Entry 6L49 (electron microscopy, 18.90 A resolution (very low resolution: no residue pairs are listed; an interface is given only as per-side residue counts)); this record covers chains I and W of the 26 polymer chains in the assembly.

[Chain I]
Molecule: 485-nt DNA strand
Sequence (485 nucleotides; each row starts with the number of its first residue; numbers below 1 keep their minus sign (DA-242 is residue -242)):
  -242 ATCAGAATCC CGGTGCCGAG GCCGCTCAAT TGGTCGTAGA CAGCTCTAGC ACCGCTTAAA
  -182 CGCACGTACG CGCTGTCCCC CGCGTTTTAA CCGCCAAGGG GATTACTCCC TAGTCTCCAG
  -122 GCACGTGTCA GATATATACA TCGATTGGAT AGGCCCGGAC GGCCTGGATA ATCAGAATCC
   -62 CGGTGCCGAG GCCGCTCAAT TGGTCGTAGA CAGCTCTAGC ACCGCTTAAA CGCACGTACG
    -2 CGCTGTCCCC CGCGTTTTAA CCGCCAAGGG GATTACTCCC TAGTCTCCAG GCACGTGTCA
    58 GATATATACA TCGATTGGAT AGGCCCCAAC GGCCTGGATA ATCAGAATCC CGGTGCCGAG
   118 GCCGCTCAAT TGGTCGTAGA CAGCTCTAGC ACCGCTTAAA CGCACGTACG CGCTGTCCCC
   178 CGCGTTTTAA CCGCCAAGGG GATTACTCCC TAGTCTCCAG GCACGTGTCA GATATATACA
   238 TCGAT

[Chain W]
Protein: Histone H3.1
Organism: Homo sapiens
UniProtKB: P68431 (H31_HUMAN); residues 0-135 here correspond to UniProt positions 1-136 (UniProt number = residue number + 1)
Sequence (139 residues; numbered -3 to 135; the number before each row is that of its first residue; numbers below 1 keep their minus sign (Gly-3 is residue -3)):
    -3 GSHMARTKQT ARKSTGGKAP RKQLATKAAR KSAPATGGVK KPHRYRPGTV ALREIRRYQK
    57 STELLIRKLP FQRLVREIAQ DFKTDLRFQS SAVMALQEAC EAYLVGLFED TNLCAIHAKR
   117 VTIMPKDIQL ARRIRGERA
Not modelled in the structure: -3 to 38
Differences from the reference sequence: expression tag (-3 to -1)
Swiss-Prot annotation at these positions:
  - modified residue: Arg2 (Asymmetric dimethylarginine), Thr3 (Phosphothreonine), Lys4 (Allysine), Gln5 (5-glutamyl dopamine), Thr6 (Phosphothreonine), Arg8 (Citrulline), Lys9 (N6,N6,N6-trimethyllysine), Ser10 (ADP-ribosylserine), Thr11 (Phosphothreonine), Lys14 (N6-(2-hydroxyisobutyryl)lysine), Arg17 (Asymmetric dimethylarginine), Lys18 (N6-(2-hydroxyisobutyryl)lysine), Lys23 (N6-(2-hydroxyisobutyryl)lysine), Arg26 (Citrulline), Lys27 (N6,N6,N6-trimethyllysine), Ser28 (ADP-ribosylserine), Lys36 (N6,N6,N6-trimethyllysine), Lys37 (N6-methyllysine), Tyr41 (Phosphotyrosine), Lys56 (N6,N6,N6-trimethyllysine) and 8 more in UniProt
  - lipidation: Lys18 (N6-decanoyllysine)

[Chain I / chain W interface]
At this resolution (19 A) residue pairs are not listed: 13 residues of chain I and 18 of chain W lie at the interface.

[Summary]
The interface between chain I and chain W involves 13 residues on one side and 18 on the other.
Chain I is a 485-nt DNA strand and chain W is Histone H3.1 (Homo sapiens); the structure, H3-CA-H3
tri-nucleosome with the 22 base-pair linker DNA, was determined by electron microscopy, deposited together
with 6L4A.
